PDB entry 7MLB | X-ray diffraction, 3.60 A resolution | chains D and G of the 9 polymer chains in the assembly

[Chain D]
Name: DNA-directed RNA polymerase subunit beta'
Source organism: Thermus thermophilus (strain HB8 / ATCC 27634 / DSM 579)
Notes: EC 2.7.7.6
Reference sequence: Q8RQE8 (RPOC_THET8); residues 1-1524 here = UniProt positions 1-1524
Amino-acid sequence (1524 residues; each row starts with the number of its first residue):
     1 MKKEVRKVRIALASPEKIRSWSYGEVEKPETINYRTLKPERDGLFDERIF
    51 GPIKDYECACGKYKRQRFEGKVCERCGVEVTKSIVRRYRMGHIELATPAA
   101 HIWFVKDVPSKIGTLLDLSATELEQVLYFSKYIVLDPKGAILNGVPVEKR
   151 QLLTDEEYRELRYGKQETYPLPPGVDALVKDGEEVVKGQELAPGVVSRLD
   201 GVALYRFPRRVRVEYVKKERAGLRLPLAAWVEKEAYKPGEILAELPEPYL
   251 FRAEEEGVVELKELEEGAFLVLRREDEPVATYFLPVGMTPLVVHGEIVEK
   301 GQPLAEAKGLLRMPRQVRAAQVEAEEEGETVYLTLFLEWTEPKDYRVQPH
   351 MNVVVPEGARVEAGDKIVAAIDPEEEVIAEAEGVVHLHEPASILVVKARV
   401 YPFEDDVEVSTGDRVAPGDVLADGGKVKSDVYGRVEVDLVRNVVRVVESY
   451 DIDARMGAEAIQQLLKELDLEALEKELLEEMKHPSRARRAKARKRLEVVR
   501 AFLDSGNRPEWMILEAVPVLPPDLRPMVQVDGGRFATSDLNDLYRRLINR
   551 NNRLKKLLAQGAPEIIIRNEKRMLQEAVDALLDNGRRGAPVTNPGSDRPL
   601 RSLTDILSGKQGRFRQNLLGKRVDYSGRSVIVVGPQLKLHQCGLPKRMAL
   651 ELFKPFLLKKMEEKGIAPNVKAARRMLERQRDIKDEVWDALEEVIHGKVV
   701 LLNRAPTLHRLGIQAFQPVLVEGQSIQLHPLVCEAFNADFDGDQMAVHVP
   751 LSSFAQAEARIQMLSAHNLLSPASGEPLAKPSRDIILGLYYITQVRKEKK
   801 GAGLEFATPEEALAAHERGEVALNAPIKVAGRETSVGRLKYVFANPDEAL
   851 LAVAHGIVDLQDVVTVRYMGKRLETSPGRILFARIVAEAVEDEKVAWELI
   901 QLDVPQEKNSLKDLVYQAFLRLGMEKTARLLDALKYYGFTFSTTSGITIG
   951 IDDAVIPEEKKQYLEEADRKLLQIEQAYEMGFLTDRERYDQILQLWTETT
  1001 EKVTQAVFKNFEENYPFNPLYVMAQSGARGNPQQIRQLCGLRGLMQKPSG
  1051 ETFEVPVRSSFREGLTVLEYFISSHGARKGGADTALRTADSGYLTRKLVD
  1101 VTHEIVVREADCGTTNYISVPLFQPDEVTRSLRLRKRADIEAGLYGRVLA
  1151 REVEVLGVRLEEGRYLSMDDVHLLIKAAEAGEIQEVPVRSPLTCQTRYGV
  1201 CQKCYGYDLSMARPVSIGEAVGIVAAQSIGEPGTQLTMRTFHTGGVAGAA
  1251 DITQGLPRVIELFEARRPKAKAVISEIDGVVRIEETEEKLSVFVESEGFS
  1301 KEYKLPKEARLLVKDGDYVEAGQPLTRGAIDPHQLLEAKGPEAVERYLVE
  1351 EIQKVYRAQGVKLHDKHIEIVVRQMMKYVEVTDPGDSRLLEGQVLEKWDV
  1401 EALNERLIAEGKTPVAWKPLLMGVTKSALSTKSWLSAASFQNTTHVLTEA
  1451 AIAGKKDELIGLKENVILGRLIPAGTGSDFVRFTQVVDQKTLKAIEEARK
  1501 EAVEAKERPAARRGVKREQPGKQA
Disordered / not traced: 1-2, 1238-1251, 1503-1524
Bound ions: Zn2+ site 1: Cys-58, Cys-60, Cys-73, Cys-76; Mg2+ site 1: Asp-739, Asp-741, Asp-743 (shared with 1 residue of chain I); Mg2+ site 2 near Lys-840 (its only coordinating residue here); Mg2+ site 3: Trp-897, Ile-900; Zn2+ site 2: Cys-1112, Cys-1194, Cys-1201, Cys-1204

[Chain G]
Molecule: 21-nt DNA strand
Sequence (21 nucleotides; each row starts with the number of its first residue):
     5 CCTGCATCCCTGAGTGGAGGG
Disordered / not traced: 5, 21-25

[Chain D / chain G interface]
Residue-residue contacts - 20 pairs, chain D then chain G:
  Arg-586(D) with DA10(G), salt bridge to the phosphate
  Lys-610(D) with DC13(G), phosphate contact; DC14(G), salt bridge to the phosphate; DT15(G), salt bridge to the phosphate
  Arg-615(D) with DC12(G), phosphate contact; DC13(G), salt bridge to the phosphate; DT15(G), salt bridge to the phosphate
  Arg-622(D) with DA17(G), salt bridge to the phosphate
  Arg-628(D) with DG16(G), sugar contact; DA17(G), sugar contact
  Ala-705(D) with DT15(G), base contact; DG16(G), sugar contact
  Thr-1088(D) with DC14(G), base contact
  Ala-1089(D) with DC13(G), phosphate contact; DC14(G), sugar contact
  Gly-1092(D) with DC14(G), sugar contact
  Tyr-1093(D) with DC12(G), sugar contact; DC13(G), sugar contact
  Gln-1441(D) with DC12(G), sugar contact
  Asn-1442(D) with DC12(G), hydrogen bond to the phosphate
Also at the interface, not in a pair above, chain D (15 interface residues in all): Pro-706, Arg-1096, Thr-1443

[In short]
Chain D and chain G form an interface of 15 and 7 residues respectively; the contacts include 1 hydrogen bond
and 6 salt bridges. Polar contacts include Asn-1442(D)/DC12(G), Arg-586(D)/DA10(G) and Lys-610(D)/DC14(G).
Cys-58(D), Cys-60(D), Cys-73(D) and Cys-76(D) coordinate Zn2+ site 1.
Chain D is DNA-directed RNA polymerase subunit beta' (Thermus thermophilus (strain HB8 / ATCC 27634 / DSM
579)) and chain G is a 21-nt DNA strand; the structure, Crystal structure of Thermus thermophilus
transcription initiation complex with 5nt RNA, was determined by X-ray diffraction, deposited together with
7MLI, 7MLJ and 7RDQ.
